Entry 3FCF (X-ray diffraction, 1.84 A resolution); this record covers chain A.

# Chain A
Name: Uracil-DNA glycosylase
Organism: Homo sapiens
Notes: EC 3.2.2.-
UniProtKB: P13051 (UNG_HUMAN); residues 85-304 here correspond to UniProt positions 94-313 (UniProt number = residue number + 9)
Sequence (223 residues; row label = number of the first residue in the row):
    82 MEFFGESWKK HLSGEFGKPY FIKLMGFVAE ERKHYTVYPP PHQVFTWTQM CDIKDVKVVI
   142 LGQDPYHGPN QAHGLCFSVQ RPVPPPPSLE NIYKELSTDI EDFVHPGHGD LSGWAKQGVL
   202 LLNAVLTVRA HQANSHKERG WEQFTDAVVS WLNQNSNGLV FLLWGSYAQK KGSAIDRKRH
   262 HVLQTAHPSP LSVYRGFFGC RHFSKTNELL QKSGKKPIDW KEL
Differences from the reference sequence: expression tag (82-84)
UniProt features mapped onto this chain:
  - active site: Asp-145 (Proton acceptor)
  - binding site (uracil): Gln-144, Phe-158, Asn-204, His-268
  - binding site (dsDNA): His-148, Ser-169, Ser-247, His-268, Ser-270, Ser-273, Arg-276
  - modified residue: Lys-286 (N6-acetyllysine)
Ligand contacts: FCF (3-[(1E,7E)-8-(2,6-dioxo-1,2,3,6-tetrahydropyrimidin-4-yl)-3,6-dioxa-2,7-diazaocta-1,7-dien-1-yl]benzoic acid): Gly-143, Gln-144, Asp-145, Pro-146, Tyr-147, Leu-156, Cys-157, Phe-158, Ser-169, Asn-204, Gly-246, Ser-247, Tyr-248, His-268, Ser-270, Ser-273
Reported in the primary citation:
  - binding site for FCF: Gln-144, Phe-158, Asn-204, Ser-247, Tyr-248

# In short
Chain A binds compound FCF. From UniProt: active-site residue Asp-145, 4 uracil-binding residues and 7
dsDNA-binding residues. From the paper: a binding site for FCF at Gln-144, Phe-158 and Asn-204 among others.
Chain A is Uracil-DNA glycosylase (Homo sapiens); the structure, Complex of UNG2 and a fragment-based designed
inhibitor, was determined by X-ray diffraction (same publication as 3FCK and 3FCL).
